PDB entry 9AVV | electron microscopy, 2.09 A resolution | chains E and D of the 7 polymer chains in the assembly

Chain E:
Protein: Acetylcholine receptor subunit beta
From: Bos taurus
Reference sequence: P04758 (ACHB_BOVIN); residues 25-505 here = UniProt positions 25-505
Chain sequence (481 residues; row label = number of the first residue in the row):
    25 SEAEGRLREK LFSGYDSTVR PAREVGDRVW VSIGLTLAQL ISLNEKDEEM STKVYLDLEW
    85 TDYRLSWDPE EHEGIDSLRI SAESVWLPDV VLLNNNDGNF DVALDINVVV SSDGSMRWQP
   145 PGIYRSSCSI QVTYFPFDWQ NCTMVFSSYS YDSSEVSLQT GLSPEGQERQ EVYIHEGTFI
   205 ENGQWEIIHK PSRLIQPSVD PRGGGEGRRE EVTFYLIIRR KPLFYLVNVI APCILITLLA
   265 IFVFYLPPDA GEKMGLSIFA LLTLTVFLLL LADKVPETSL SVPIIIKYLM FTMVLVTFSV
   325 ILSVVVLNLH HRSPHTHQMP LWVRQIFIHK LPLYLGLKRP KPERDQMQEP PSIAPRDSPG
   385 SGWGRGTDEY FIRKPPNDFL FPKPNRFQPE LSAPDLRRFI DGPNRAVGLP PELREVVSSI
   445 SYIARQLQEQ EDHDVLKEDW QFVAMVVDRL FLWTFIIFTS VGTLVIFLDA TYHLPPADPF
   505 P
Not modelled in the structure: 227-231, 368-433
Disulfide bonds: C152-C166
Glycans and other covalent adducts: N-acetylglucosamine (NAG) linked to N165
UniProt features mapped onto this chain:
  - modified residue: Y394 (Phosphotyrosine)
  - glycosylation: N165 (N-linked (GlcNAc...) asparagine)

Chain D:
Protein: Acetylcholine receptor subunit delta
From: Bos taurus
Reference sequence: P04759 (ACHD_BOVIN); numbering as in UniProt (aligned over 22-516)
Chain sequence (495 residues; numbered 22 to 516; the number before each row is that of its first residue):
    22 LNEEERLIRH LFEEKAYNKE LRPAAHKESV EISLALTLSN LISLKEVEET LTTNVWIEQG
    82 WTDSRLQWDA EDFGNISVLR LPADMVWLPE IVLENNNDGS FQISYSCNVL IYPSGSVYWL
   142 PPAIFRSSCP ISVTYFPFDW QNCSLKFSSL KYTTKEITLS LKQAEEDGRS YPVEWIIIDP
   202 EGFTENGEWE IVHRPARVNV DPSVPLDSPN RQDVTFYLII RRKPLFYVIN ILVPCVLISF
   262 MINLVFYLPA DCGEKTSMAI SVLLAQSVFL LLISKRLPAT SMAIPLIGKF LLFGMVLVTM
   322 VVVICVIVLN IHFRTPSTHV LSEPVKKLFL ETLPEILHMS RPAEDGPSPG TLIRRSSSLG
   382 YISKAEEYFS LKSRSDLMFE KQSERHGLAR RLTTARRPPA GSEQAQQELF SELKPAVDGA
   442 NFIVNHMKDQ NNYNEEKDCW NRVARTVDRL CLFVVTPIMV VGTAWIFLQG AYNQPPPQPF
   502 PGDPFSYLEK DKRFI
Not modelled in the structure: 360-425
Disulfide bonds: C150-C164
Glycans and other covalent adducts: N-acetylglucosamine (NAG) linked to N96, N163
UniProt features mapped onto this chain:
  - modified residue: Y389 (Phosphotyrosine)
  - glycosylation (N-linked (GlcNAc...) asparagine): N96, N163

Chain E / chain D interface:
Residue-residue contacts - 105 pairs, chain E then chain D:
  S25(E) with L42(D); A45(D)
  E28(E) with L42(D); H47(D)
  G29(E) with L42(D)
  R32(E) with L42(D)
  Q63(E) with S149(D)
  I65(E) with N118(D)
  K77(E) with E115(D), salt bridge; N117(D); F122(D)
  Y79(E) with E115(D), hydrogen bond; L171(D); N231(D)
  I99(E) with H47(D)
  S101(E) with H47(D)
  R103(E) with K172(D), hydrogen bond (side chain-backbone); Y173(D); T174(D); E177(D)
  A127(E) with F122(D), hydrophobic
  L128(E) with Q123(D); L171(D), hydrophobic
  D129(E) with K172(D)
  N131(E) with K172(D), hydrogen bond (side chain-backbone)
  P145(E) with F122(D), hydrophobic; L171(D), hydrophobic
  I147(E) with N118(D); D119(D); G120(D)
  H199(E) with D222(D); S224(D), hydrogen bond; V225(D)
  G207(E) with T301(D); S302(D), hydrogen bond (backbone-backbone)
  Q208(E) with A300(D)
  K245(E) with S302(D)
  L247(E) with S302(D)
  F248(E) with A300(D), hydrophobic
  V251(E) with I305(D), hydrophobic
  N252(E) with L291(D)
  A255(E) with L313(D), hydrophobic
  L259(E) with M316(D); V317(D), hydrophobic; T320(D)
  L263(E) with I281(D), hydrophobic; L284(D), hydrophobic; T320(D); V323(D), hydrophobic
  F266(E) with V324(D), hydrophobic; V327(D)
  Y269(E) with V327(D); N331(D), hydrogen bond (backbone-side chain)
  L270(E) with V327(D); L330(D), hydrophobic
  P271(E) with L330(D); N331(D); F334(D), hydrophobic
  D273(E) with F334(D)
  A274(E) with F334(D), hydrophobic
  E276(E) with E275(D); K276(D), hydrogen bond (side chain-backbone); T277(D), hydrogen bond (side chain-backbone); L330(D)
  G279(E) with I281(D)
  L280(E) with I281(D), hydrophobic; V323(D), hydrophobic
  F283(E) with I281(D), hydrophobic; S282(D); L285(D), hydrophobic
  L286(E) with L285(D), hydrophobic
  T287(E) with L285(D); S288(D)
  V290(E) with L285(D), hydrophobic; S288(D)
  F291(E) with S288(D); L291(D), hydrophobic
  L294(E) with L291(D); L292(D), hydrophobic; S295(D)
  D297(E) with K296(D), salt bridge
  K298(E) with S295(D), hydrogen bond (side chain-backbone)
  K362(E) with T339(D)
  R363(E) with S338(D)
  P364(E) with P337(D); S338(D); T339(D); H340(D); V341(D), hydrophobic
  R438(E) with E433(D)
  V441(E) with E433(D)
  I444(E) with A437(D); A441(D)
  I447(E) with I444(D), hydrophobic
  A448(E) with G440(D); F443(D)
  L451(E) with F443(D), hydrophobic; I444(D), hydrophobic; H447(D)
  Q452(E) with F443(D)
  E455(E) with F443(D); H447(D), salt bridge
  E462(E) with S338(D), hydrogen bond; Y454(D)
  M469(E) with T339(D)
Other interface residues (no listed pair), chain E (68 interface residues in all): I130, R149, I204, P256, I260, L262, A284, L293, L437, S445
Other interface residues (no listed pair), chain D (74 interface residues in all): E41, R43, V113, P151, D228, P230, G274, V289, P299, M303, A304, I328, R335, P436, M448

Overview:
68 residues of chain E face 74 of chain D across their interface, with 10 hydrogen bonds and 3 salt bridges.
Polar pairs include K77(E)-E115(D), D297(E)-K296(D) and E455(E)-H447(D). Covalently linked
N-acetylglucosamine: at N165(E). Covalently linked N-acetylglucosamine: at N96(D) and N163(D).
Chain E is Acetylcholine receptor subunit beta and chain D is Acetylcholine receptor subunit delta, both from
Bos taurus; the structure, Bovine adult muscle nAChR resting state, was determined by electron microscopy,
deposited together with 9AVU, 9AWJ and 9AWK.
